Entry 6PB0 (electron microscopy, 3.00 A resolution); this record covers chains B and N of the 6 polymer chains in the assembly.

# Chain B
Molecule: Guanine nucleotide-binding protein G(I)/G(S)/G(T) subunit beta-1
Source organism: Homo sapiens
Reference sequence: P62873 (GBB1_HUMAN); residue numbers follow UniProt; this construct covers 2-340
Sequence (345 residues; row label = number of the first residue in the row; numbers below 1 keep their minus sign (Met-4 is residue -4)):
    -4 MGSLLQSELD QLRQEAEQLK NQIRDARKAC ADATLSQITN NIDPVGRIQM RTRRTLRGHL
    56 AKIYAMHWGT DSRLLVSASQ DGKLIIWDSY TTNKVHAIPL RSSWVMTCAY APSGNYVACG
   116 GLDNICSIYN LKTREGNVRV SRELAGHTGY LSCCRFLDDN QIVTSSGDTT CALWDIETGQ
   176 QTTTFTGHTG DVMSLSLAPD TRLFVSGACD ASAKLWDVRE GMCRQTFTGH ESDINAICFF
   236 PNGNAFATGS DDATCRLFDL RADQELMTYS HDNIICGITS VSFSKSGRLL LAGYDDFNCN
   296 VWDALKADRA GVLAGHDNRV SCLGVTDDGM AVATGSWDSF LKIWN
Disordered / not traced: -4 to 2
Sequence notes: initiating methionine (-4); expression tag (-3 to 1)
Curated features (UniProtKB/Swiss-Prot):
  - modified residue: Ser2 (N-acetylserine), His266 (Phosphohistidine)
  - natural variant: Leu30 (L30F: In MRD42; uncertain significance), Arg52 (R52G: In MRD42), Gly64 (G64V: In MRD42), Asp76 (D76E: In MRD42; D76G: In MRD42), Gly77 (G77S: In MRD42), Lys78 (K78R: In MRD42), Ile80 (I80N: In MRD42; I80T: In MRD42), His91 (H91R: In MRD42; uncertain significance), Ala92 (A92T: In MRD42), Pro94 (P94S: In MRD42), Leu95 (L95P: In MRD42), Arg96 (R96L: In MRD42), 5 further natural variant entries in UniProt

# Chain N
Molecule: Nanobody 35
Source organism: synthetic construct
Notes: antibody fragment or engineered binder
Sequence (140 residues; numbered -1 to 138; the number before each row is that of its first residue; numbers below 1 keep their minus sign (Met-1 is residue -1)):
    -1 MAQVQLQESG GGLVQPGGSL RLSCAASGFT FSNYKMNWVR QAPGKGLEWV SDISQSGASI
    59 SYTGSVKGRF TISRDNAKNT LYLQMNSLKP EDTAVYYCAR CPAPFTRDCF DVTSTTYAYR
   119 GQGTQVTVSS HHHHHHEPEA
Disordered / not traced: -1 to 0, 127-138
Disulfide bonds: Cys22-Cys96, Cys99-Cys107

# Chain B / chain N interface
Residue-residue contacts - 22 pairs, chain B then chain N:
  Arg8(B) with Gln120(N), hydrogen bond
  Lys15(B) with Gln1(N)
  Arg19(B) with Gln1(N); Gln3(N)
  Thr184(B) with Ala116(N)
  Cys204(B) with Tyr117(N), hydrogen bond (backbone-side chain)
  Asp205(B) with Ala116(N); Tyr117(N)
  Ala206(B) with Tyr117(N), hydrogen bond (backbone-side chain)
  Thr223(B) with Gln1(N)
  His225(B) with Val2(N)
  Glu226(B) with Gly26(N); Phe27(N); Thr28(N); Tyr32(N), hydrogen bond; Arg98(N), hydrogen bond (backbone-side chain)
  Ser227(B) with Pro100(N), hydrogen bond (side chain-backbone); Tyr117(N), hydrogen bond (backbone-side chain)
  Asp228(B) with Tyr117(N), hydrogen bond
  Asp246(B) with Ala101(N)
  Asp247(B) with Tyr32(N)
  Ile270(B) with Phe103(N), hydrophobic
Also at the interface, not in a pair above, chain B (16 interface residues in all): Glu12
Also at the interface, not in a pair above, chain N (17 interface residues in all): Gln5, Pro102, Thr114

# Overview
The interface between chain B and chain N involves 16 residues on one side and 17 on the other; the contacts
include 8 hydrogen bonds. Among the polar pairs are Arg8(B)-Gln120(N), Cys204(B)-Tyr117(N) and
Ala206(B)-Tyr117(N).
Chain B is Guanine nucleotide-binding protein G(I)/G(S)/G(T) subunit beta-1 (Homo sapiens) and chain N is
Nanobody 35 (synthetic construct); the structure, Cryo-EM structure of Urocortin 1-bound
Corticotropin-releasing factor 1 receptor in complex with Gs protein and Nb35, was determined by electron
microscopy together with 6PB1 from the same study.
